PDB entry 3DX9 | X-ray diffraction, 2.75 A resolution | chains A and B

== Chain A ==
Molecule: DM1 T cell receptor alpha chain
From: Homo sapiens
Amino-acid sequence (198 residues; numbered 2 to 215 plus 3 insertion-coded residues; 19 numbers in that range are skipped by the numbering (no residue carries them; nothing is unmodelled there); the number before each row is that of its first residue; a row labelled like 84A-84C holds insertion residues (84A, then the next letters in order)):
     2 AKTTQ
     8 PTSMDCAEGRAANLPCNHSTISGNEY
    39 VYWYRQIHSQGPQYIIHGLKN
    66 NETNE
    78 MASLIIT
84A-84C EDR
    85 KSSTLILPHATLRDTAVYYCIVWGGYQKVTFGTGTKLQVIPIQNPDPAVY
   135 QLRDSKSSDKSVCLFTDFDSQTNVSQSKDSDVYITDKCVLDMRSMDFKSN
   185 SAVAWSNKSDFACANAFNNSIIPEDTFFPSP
Disulfides: Cys23-Cys104, Cys147-Cys197

== Chain B ==
Molecule: DM1 T cell receptor beta chain
From: Homo sapiens
Amino-acid sequence (244 residues; row label = number of the first residue in the row; note: 12 numbers in that range are skipped by the numbering (no residue carries them; nothing is unmodelled there)):
     2 TGVSQNPRHKITKRGQNVTFRCDPISEHNR
    39 LYWYRQTLGQGPEFLTYFQNEAQ
    66 LEKSRLLSDRFSAERP
    83 KGSFSTLEIQRTEQGDSAMYLCASRYRDDSYNEQFFGPGTRLTVLEDLKN
   133 VFPPEVAVFEPSEAEISHTQKATLVCLATGFYPDHVELSWWVNGKEVHSG
   183 VCTDPQPLKEQPALNDSRYALSSRLRVSATFWQNPRNHFRCQVQFYGLSE
   233 NDEWTQDRAKPVTQIVSAEAWGRAD
Disulfides: Cys23-Cys104, Cys158-Cys223

== How chain A and chain B interact ==
Contacting residue pairs (103):
  Tyr33(A) - Ser112(B)
  Tyr40(A) - Ser112(B)  hydrogen bond (side chain-backbone)
  Tyr42(A) - Glu115(B)
  Tyr42(A) - Gln116(B)  hydrogen bond (side chain-backbone)
  Gln44(A) - Gln44(B)
  His46(A) - Pro187(B)  hydrogen bond (side chain-backbone)
  Ser47(A) - Met101(B)
  Gly49(A) - Gly119(B)
  Pro50(A) - Leu103(B)
  Pro50(A) - Phe118(B)
  Tyr52(A) - Glu115(B)
  His55(A) - Ser112(B)
  His55(A) - Tyr113(B)  hydrogen bond (side chain-backbone)
  Tyr103(A) - Gln44(B)  hydrogen bond
  Tyr103(A) - Gln48(B)
  Tyr103(A) - Gly49(B)
  Trp107(A) - Arg31(B)
  Trp107(A) - Arg107(B)
  Trp107(A) - Asp110(B)
  Trp107(A) - Ser112(B)
  Gly109(A) - Asp110(B)
  Tyr110(A) - Arg31(B)  hydrogen bond (backbone-side chain)
  Tyr110(A) - Tyr55(B)  hydrogen bond (backbone-side chain)
  Tyr110(A) - Asp110(B)  hydrogen bond (backbone-side chain)
  Gln111(A) - Arg31(B)  hydrogen bond (backbone-side chain)
  Gln111(A) - Tyr55(B)
  Gln111(A) - Glu67(B)
  Lys112(A) - Phe52(B)
  Lys112(A) - Tyr55(B)
  Lys112(A) - Glu67(B)  salt bridge
  Val113(A) - Tyr42(B)  hydrogen bond (backbone-side chain)
  Val113(A) - Arg107(B)
  Val113(A) - Gln116(B)
  Phe115(A) - Tyr42(B)  hydrophobic
  Phe115(A) - Pro50(B)
  Phe115(A) - Phe118(B)  hydrophobic
  Gly116(A) - Gly49(B)
  Asp130(A) - His150(B)  salt bridge
  Tyr134(A) - Ser144(B)
  Tyr134(A) - Ala146(B)
  Tyr134(A) - Glu147(B)
  Tyr134(A) - His150(B)
  Tyr134(A) - Thr151(B)
  Gln135(A) - Ser144(B)
  Leu136(A) - Phe141(B)
  Leu136(A) - Glu142(B)
  Leu136(A) - Thr155(B)
  Leu136(A) - Val157(B)  hydrophobic
  Arg137(A) - Phe141(B)
  Arg137(A) - Glu142(B)  hydrogen bond (backbone-backbone)
  Asp138(A) - Ala139(B)
  Asp138(A) - Val140(B)
  Asp138(A) - Phe141(B)
  Ser139(A) - Val140(B)  hydrogen bond (backbone-backbone)
  Ser139(A) - Glu142(B)  hydrogen bond
  Ser139(A) - Glu251(B)
  Ser139(A) - Ala252(B)
  Lys140(A) - Val138(B)  hydrogen bond (side chain-backbone)
  Lys140(A) - Ala139(B)
  Lys144(A) - Ala139(B)
  Lys144(A) - Phe141(B)
  Ser145(A) - Phe141(B)
  Val146(A) - Phe141(B)  hydrophobic
  Val146(A) - Leu159(B)  hydrophobic
  Leu148(A) - Thr155(B)
  Asp151(A) - Thr151(B)
  Asp151(A) - Arg208(B)  salt bridge
  Tyr167(A) - Leu190(B)  hydrophobic
  Tyr167(A) - Lys191(B)
  Tyr167(A) - Glu192(B)  hydrogen bond (side chain-backbone)
  Ile168(A) - Leu190(B)
  Thr169(A) - Asp186(B)
  Thr169(A) - Ser204(B)
  Thr169(A) - Arg206(B)
  Asp170(A) - Asp186(B)
  Asp170(A) - Arg206(B)
  Cys172(A) - Cys184(B)  disulfide
  Cys172(A) - Thr185(B)  hydrogen bond (side chain-backbone)
  Cys172(A) - Arg206(B)
  Val173(A) - Cys184(B)  hydrogen bond (backbone-side chain)
  Leu174(A) - Gly182(B)
  Leu174(A) - Val183(B)
  Leu174(A) - Cys184(B)
  Leu174(A) - Arg208(B)
  Asp175(A) - Ser181(B)
  Asp175(A) - Gly182(B)  hydrogen bond (backbone-backbone)
  Met176(A) - Lys153(B)
  Met176(A) - Ser181(B)
  Met176(A) - Arg208(B)
  Met176(A) - Val209(B)
  Arg177(A) - Ser181(B)  hydrogen bond (backbone-side chain)
  Met179(A) - Lys153(B)
  Phe181(A) - Lys153(B)
  Phe181(A) - Arg208(B)
  Ser183(A) - Arg208(B)  hydrogen bond
  Ser185(A) - Arg206(B)  hydrogen bond (backbone-side chain)
  Ala186(A) - Arg206(B)
  Val187(A) - Ser204(B)
  Val187(A) - Arg206(B)
  Trp189(A) - Leu159(B)  hydrophobic
  Trp189(A) - Ala202(B)  hydrophobic
  Phe211(A) - His150(B)
  Pro213(A) - Ala146(B)  hydrophobic
Interface residues without a listed pair, chain A (55 interface residues in all): Thr117, Thr150, Ser164, Ser178
Interface residues without a listed pair, chain B (58 interface residues in all): Tyr40, Asp111, Pro143, Leu156, His180, Pro194, Ser210, Ala250
Disulfides between the chains: Cys172(A)-Cys184(B)

== Summary ==
Chain A and chain B form an interface of 55 and 58 residues respectively; the contacts include 1 disulfide
bond, 21 hydrogen bonds and 3 salt bridges. Polar contacts include Lys112(A)-Glu67(B), Asp130(A)-His150(B) and
Asp151(A)-Arg208(B).
Chain A is DM1 T cell receptor alpha chain and chain B is DM1 T cell receptor beta chain, both from Homo
sapiens; the structure, Crystal Structure of the DM1 TCR at 2.75A, was determined by X-ray diffraction,
deposited together with 3DX6, 3DX7, 3DX8 and 3DXA.
